7YS6 - chains A and B of the 5 polymer chains in the assembly; structure by electron microscopy, 3.00 A resolution.

# Chain A
Name: 5-hydroxytryptamine receptor 6
From: Homo sapiens
Reference sequence: P50406 (5HT6R_HUMAN); numbering as in UniProt; present here: 24-226, 245-345
Chain sequence (304 residues; row label = number of the first residue in the row; note: 18 numbers in that range are skipped by the numbering (no residue carries them; nothing is unmodelled there)):
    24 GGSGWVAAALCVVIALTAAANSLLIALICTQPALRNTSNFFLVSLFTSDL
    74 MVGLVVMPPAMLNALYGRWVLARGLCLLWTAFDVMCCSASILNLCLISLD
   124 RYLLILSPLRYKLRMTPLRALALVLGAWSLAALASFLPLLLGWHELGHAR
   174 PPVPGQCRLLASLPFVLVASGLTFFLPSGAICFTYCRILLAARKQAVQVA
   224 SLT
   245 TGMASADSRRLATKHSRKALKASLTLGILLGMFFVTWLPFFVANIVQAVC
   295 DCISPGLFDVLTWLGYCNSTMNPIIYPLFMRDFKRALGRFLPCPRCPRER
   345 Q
Disordered / not traced: 24-30, 245-263, 337-345
Ligand contacts: serotonin (SRO): D106, V107, C110, S111, L182, A184, F188, A192, S193, T196, F284, F285, N288
Swiss-Prot annotation at these positions:
  - binding site (serotonin): D106, N288
  - mutagenesis: D106 (D106A: Abolished G-protein coupled receptor activity in response to serotonin), C110 (C110A: Decreased G-protein coupled receptor activity in response to serotonin), S111 (S111A/T: Decreased G-protein coupled receptor activity in response to serotonin), L182 (L182A: Decreased G-protein coupled receptor activity in response to serotonin), F188 (F188A: Decreased G-protein coupled receptor activity in response to serotonin), A192 (A192Y: Abolished G-protein coupled receptor activity in response to serotonin), W281 (W281A: Abolished G-protein coupled receptor activity in response to serotonin), F284 (F284A: Abolished G-protein coupled receptor activity in response to serotonin), F285 (F285A: Decreased G-protein coupled receptor activity in response to serotonin), Y310 (Y310A: Decreased G-protein coupled receptor activity in response to serotonin)

# Chain B
Name: Isoform Gnas-2 of Guanine nucleotide-binding protein G(s) subunit alpha isoforms short
From: Homo sapiens
Reference sequence: P63092-2 (GNAS2_HUMAN); the author numbering skips numbers that UniProt does not, so the offset changes along the chain: 26-64 = UniProt 26-64; 79-394 = UniProt 65-380
Chain sequence (373 residues; each row starts with the number of its first residue; note: 14 numbers in that range are skipped by the numbering (no residue carries them; nothing is unmodelled there)):
     8 MGCTLSAEDKAAVERSKMIEKQLQKDKQVYRATHRLLLLGAGESGKSTIV
    58 KQMRILH
    79 VNGFNGDSEKATKVQDIKNNLKEAIETIVAAMSNLVPPVELANPENQFRV
   129 DYILSVMNVPDFDFPPEFYEHAKALWEDEGVRACYERSNEYQLIDCAQYF
   179 LDKIDVIKQADYVPSDQDLLRCRVLTSGIFETKFQVDKVNFHMFDVGGQR
   229 DERRKWIQCFNDVTAIIFVVASSSYNMVIREDNQTNRLQEALNLFKSIWN
   279 NRWLRTISVILFLNKQDLLAEKVLAGKSKIEDYFPEFARYTTPEDATPEP
   329 GEDPRVTRAKYFIRDEFLRISTASGDGRHYCYPHFTCAVDTENIRRVFND
   379 CRDIIQRMHLRQYELL
Disordered / not traced: 8-14, 79-204, 255-262
Differences from the reference sequence: initiating methionine (8); expression tag (9-25)

# Chain A / chain B interface
Pairs across the interface (38; chain A residue first):
  R124(A) with Y391(B)
  L127(A) with H387(B); Y391(B)
  I128(A) with Q384(B); L388(B), hydrophobic; Y391(B), hydrophobic
  P131(A) with I383(B); H387(B)
  L132(A) with H41(B); V217(B), hydrophobic; F376(B), hydrophobic; R380(B); I383(B)
  R133(A) with D215(B), salt bridge; V217(B)
  K135(A) with R38(B), hydrogen bond (side chain-backbone)
  L136(A) with K216(B)
  Q218(A) with R385(B), hydrogen bond; L388(B); L394(B)
  V222(A) with Y358(B); R385(B)
  L225(A) with L346(B)
  T226(A) with Y358(B)
  K265(A) with E392(B)
  A266(A) with L393(B)
  T269(A) with E392(B); L393(B)
  L270(A) with L393(B), hydrophobic
  F323(A) with Y391(B); E392(B)
  M324(A) with Q390(B); Y391(B), hydrophobic
  R325(A) with R389(B), hydrogen bond (side chain-backbone); Q390(B), hydrogen bond (backbone-backbone); E392(B), salt bridge
  D326(A) with Q390(B), hydrogen bond
  K328(A) with E392(B), salt bridge
Interface residues without a listed pair, chain A (23 interface residues in all): I211, Q221
Interface residues without a listed pair, chain B (25 interface residues in all): A39, F219, T350, C359, D381

# In short
Chain A and chain B form an interface of 23 and 25 residues respectively; the contacts include 5 hydrogen
bonds and 3 salt bridges. Polar pairs include R133(A)-D215(B), R325(A)-E392(B) and K328(A)-E392(B). Bound to
chain A: serotonin.
Here chain A is 5-hydroxytryptamine receptor 6 and chain B is Isoform Gnas-2 of Guanine nucleotide-binding
protein G(s) subunit alpha isoforms short, both from Homo sapiens. Entry 7YS6 (Cryo-EM structure of the
Serotonin 6 (5-HT6) receptor-DNGs-scFv16 complex) was determined by electron microscopy.
